3U9A - chains H and I of the 3 polymer chains in the assembly; structure by X-ray diffraction, 1.58 A resolution.

[Chain H]
Name: Thrombin Heavy Chain
Organism: Homo sapiens
Notes: EC 3.4.21.5
UniProtKB: P00734 (THRB_HUMAN); the construct lacks a stretch of the UniProt sequence and is renumbered around it, so the offset changes along the chain: 16-36 = UniProt 364-384; 37-60 = UniProt 386-409; 61-77 = UniProt 419-435; 78-97 = UniProt 437-456; 7 more segments
Chain sequence (259 residues; each row starts with the number of its first residue; note: 1 number in that range is skipped by the numbering (no residue carries it; nothing is unmodelled there); a row labelled like 60A-60I holds insertion residues (60A, then the next letters in order)):
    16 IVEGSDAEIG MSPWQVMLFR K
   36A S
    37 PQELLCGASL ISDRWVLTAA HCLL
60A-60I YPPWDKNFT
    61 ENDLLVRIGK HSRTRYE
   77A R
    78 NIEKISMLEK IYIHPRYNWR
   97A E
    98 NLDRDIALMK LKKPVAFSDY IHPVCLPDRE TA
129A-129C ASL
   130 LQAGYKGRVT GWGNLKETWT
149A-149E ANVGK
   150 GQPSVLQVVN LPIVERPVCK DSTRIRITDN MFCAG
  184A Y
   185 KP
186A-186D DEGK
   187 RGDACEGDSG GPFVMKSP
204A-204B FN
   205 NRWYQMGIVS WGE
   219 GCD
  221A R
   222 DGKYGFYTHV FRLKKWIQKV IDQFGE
Not modelled in the structure: 148-149, 149A-149E, 247
Disulfide bonds: Cys42-Cys58, Cys168-Cys182, Cys191-Cys220
Glycans and other covalent adducts: N-acetylglucosamine (NAG) linked to Asn60G
Ligand contacts: S33 ((2S)-N-[[2-(aminomethyl)-5-chloranyl-phenyl]methyl]-1-[(2S)-2-[(3-chloranyl-4-methoxy-phenyl)sulfonylamino]-4-[(4-cyanophenyl)methylamino]-4-oxidanylidene-butanoyl]pyrrolidine-2-carboxamide): His57, Tyr60A, Trp60D, Trp96, Arg97, Glu97A, Asn98, Leu99, Glu146, Ile174, Asp189, Ala190, Cys191, Glu192, Ser195, Val213, Ser214, Trp215, Gly216, Glu217, Gly219, Cys220, Arg221A, Lys224, Gly226, Phe227, Tyr228
UniProt features mapped onto this chain:
  - region: Ala183 to Val200 (High affinity receptor-binding region which is also known as the TP508 peptide)
  - active site (Charge relay system): His57, Asp102, Ser195
  - glycosylation: Asn60G (N-linked (GlcNAc...) (complex) asparagine)

[Chain I]
Name: Hirudin variant-2
Notes: fragment: residues in UNP 60-72
UniProtKB: P09945 (HIRV2_HIRME); residues 53-65 here correspond to UniProt positions 60-72 (UniProt number = residue number + 7)
Chain sequence (13 residues; row label = number of the first residue in the row):
    53 NGDFEEIPEE YLQ
Not modelled in the structure: 53-54
Modified positions: Tyr63 (o-sulfo-l-tyrosine; TYS)
UniProt features mapped onto this chain:
  - region: Asp55 to Gln65 (Interaction with fibrinogen-binding exosite of thrombin)
  - modified residue: Tyr63 (Sulfotyrosine)

[Chain H / chain I interface]
Residue-residue contacts (22; chain H residue first):
  Phe34(H) with Phe56(I), hydrophobic
  Gln38(H) with Phe56(I); Glu58(I); Ile59(I)
  Glu39(H) with Phe56(I)
  Leu40(H) with Phe56(I)
  Leu65(H) with Ile59(I), hydrophobic; Tyr63(I)
  Arg67(H) with Ile59(I)
  Arg73(H) with Phe56(I)
  Thr74(H) with Asp55(I); Phe56(I); Glu57(I), hydrogen bond (backbone-backbone)
  Arg75(H) with Glu57(I)
  Tyr76(H) with Glu57(I), hydrogen bond (backbone-side chain); Glu58(I); Pro60(I); Tyr63(I)
  Glu80(H) with Tyr63(I)
  Lys81(H) with Tyr63(I)
  Ile82(H) with Ile59(I), hydrophobic; Tyr63(I)
Also at the interface, not in a pair above, chain H (16 interface residues in all): Met32, Lys36, Met84
Also at the interface, not in a pair above, chain I (9 interface residues in all): Leu64, Gln65

[Summary]
The interface between chain H and chain I involves 16 residues on one side and 9 on the other; the contacts
include 2 hydrogen bonds. Polar pairs include Tyr76(H)-Glu57(I) and Thr74(H)-Glu57(I). Ligands of chain H:
compound S33. Covalently linked N-acetylglucosamine: at Asn60G(H).
Here chain H is Thrombin Heavy Chain (Homo sapiens) and chain I is Hirudin variant-2. Entry 3U9A (Human
Thrombin In Complex With MI330) was determined by X-ray diffraction.
